Entry 9RUP (electron microscopy, 4.11 A resolution (low resolution: residue-level contacts below are approximate; hydrogen-bond / salt-bridge calls are withheld)); this record covers chains C and c of the 10 polymer chains in the assembly.

# Chain C (and c)
Protein: MHC class I antigen
From: Homo sapiens
Notes: chain c of this document is another copy of the same molecule, construct and numbering; everything in this record applies to it too
Reference sequence: A0A0D6K978 (A0A0D6K978_HUMAN); residues 1-276 here correspond to UniProt positions 2-277 (UniProt number = residue number + 1)
Sequence (276 residues; numbered 1 to 276; the number before each row is that of its first residue):
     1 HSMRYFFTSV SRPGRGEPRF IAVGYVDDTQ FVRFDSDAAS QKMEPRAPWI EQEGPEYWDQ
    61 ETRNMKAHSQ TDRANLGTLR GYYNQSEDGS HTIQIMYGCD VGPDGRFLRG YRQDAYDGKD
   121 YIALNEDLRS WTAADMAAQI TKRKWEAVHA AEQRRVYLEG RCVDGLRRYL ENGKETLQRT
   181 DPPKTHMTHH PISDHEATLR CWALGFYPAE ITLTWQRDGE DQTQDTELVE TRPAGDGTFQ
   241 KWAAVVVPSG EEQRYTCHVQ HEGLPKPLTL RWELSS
Unresolved in the structure: 216-217, 254-256, 266-276 (chain c: 266-276)
Disulfide bonds: Cys99-Cys162, Cys201-Cys257

# Chain C / chain c interface
Contacting residue pairs - 10 pairs, chain C then chain c:
  Lys119(C) with Ala134(c); Asp135(c)
  Asp127(C) with Thr223(c); Gln224(c); Asp225(c)
  Ala134(C) with Lys119(c)
  Asp135(C) with Lys119(c)
  Gln224(C) with Arg109(c); Asp127(c)
  Asp225(C) with Asp127(c)
Also at the interface, not in a pair above, chain C (9 interface residues in all): Glu126, Arg155, Thr226
Also at the interface, not in a pair above, chain c (10 interface residues in all): Leu108, Thr226

# Overview
9 residues of chain C and 10 residues of chain c are in contact.
Both chains are MHC class I antigen (Homo sapiens). Entry 9RUP (Cryo-EM structure of TCRpub/pMHC dimer) was
determined by electron microscopy.
